4CPL - chains A and B; structure by X-ray diffraction, 2.00 A resolution.

== Chain A (and B) ==
Name: Neuraminidase
Source organism: Influenza B virus (B/BRISBANE/60/2008)
Notes: EC 3.2.1.18; chain B of this document is another copy of the same molecule, construct and numbering; everything in this record applies to it too
UniProtKB: C0LT34 (C0LT34_9INFB); residues 0-465 here correspond to UniProt positions 1-466 (UniProt number = residue number + 1)
Chain sequence (466 residues; row label = number of the first residue in the row; numbering starts at 0):
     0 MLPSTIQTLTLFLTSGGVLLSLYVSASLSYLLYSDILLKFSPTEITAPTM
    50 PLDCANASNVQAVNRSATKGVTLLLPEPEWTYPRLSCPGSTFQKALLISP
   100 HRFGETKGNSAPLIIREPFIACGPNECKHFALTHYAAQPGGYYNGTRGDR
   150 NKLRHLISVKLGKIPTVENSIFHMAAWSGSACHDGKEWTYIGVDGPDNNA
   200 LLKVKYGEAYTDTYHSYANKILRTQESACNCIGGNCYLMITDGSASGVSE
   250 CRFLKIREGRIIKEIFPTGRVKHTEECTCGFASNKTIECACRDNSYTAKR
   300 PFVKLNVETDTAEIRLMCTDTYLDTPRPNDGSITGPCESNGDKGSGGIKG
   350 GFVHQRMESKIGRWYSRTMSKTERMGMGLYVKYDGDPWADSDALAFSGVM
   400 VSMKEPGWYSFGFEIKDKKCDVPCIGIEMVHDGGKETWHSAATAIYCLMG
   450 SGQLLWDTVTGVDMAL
Not modelled in the structure: 0-75
Disulfides: C86-C419, C121-C126, C181-C228, C230-C235, C276-C290, C278-C288, C317-C336, C423-C446
Covalent attachments: N-acetylglucosamine (NAG) linked to N143, N283
Metal / ion sites: Ca2+: D292, T296, D323, G343, G345
Reported in the primary citation:
  - mutagenesis - I220L (1.9-fold): decreased catalytic activity on MUNANA substrate
  - mutagenesis - I220L: unchanged growth in response to MDCK cells
  - mutagenesis - I220L (>100-fold): decreased binding to oseltamivir

== How chain A and chain B interact ==
Pairs across the interface (88):
  C86(A) - R259(B)  hydrogen bond
  Q92(A) - L200(B)
  K93(A) - K151(B)  hydrogen bond (side chain-backbone)
  K93(A) - D193(B)
  K93(A) - K202(B)
  A94(A) - M173(B)
  A94(A) - A174(B)  hydrogen bond (backbone-backbone)
  A94(A) - Y209(B)
  L95(A) - H154(B)
  L95(A) - F171(B)
  L95(A) - Y209(B)
  L96(A) - Y134(B)  hydrogen bond (backbone-side chain)
  L96(A) - L152(B)  hydrophobic
  L96(A) - H154(B)  hydrogen bond (backbone-side chain)
  I97(A) - Y134(B)
  S98(A) - Y134(B)  hydrogen bond (backbone-side chain)
  R101(A) - H133(B)  hydrogen bond (side chain-backbone)
  R101(A) - Y134(B)  hydrogen bond (side chain-backbone)
  R101(A) - A135(B)
  R101(A) - Y141(B)
  R101(A) - L152(B)
  F102(A) - L112(B)  hydrophobic
  F102(A) - Y134(B)  hydrophobic
  F102(A) - A135(B)
  F102(A) - A136(B)
  F102(A) - V166(B)  hydrophobic
  E104(A) - G139(B)
  E104(A) - G140(B)  hydrogen bond (side chain-backbone)
  E104(A) - Y141(B)
  K106(A) - P138(B)
  G107(A) - P138(B)
  N108(A) - G107(B)  hydrogen bond (side chain-backbone)
  N108(A) - N108(B)
  N108(A) - S109(B)  hydrogen bond (side chain-backbone)
  N108(A) - P138(B)
  S109(A) - A110(B)
  S109(A) - V166(B)
  N124(A) - E207(B)
  E125(A) - E207(B)
  C126(A) - E207(B)  hydrogen bond (backbone-side chain)
  K159(A) - I170(B)
  K159(A) - E207(B)  salt bridge
  L160(A) - I170(B)
  G161(A) - I170(B)
  G161(A) - F171(B)  hydrogen bond (backbone-backbone)
  K162(A) - E167(B)  hydrogen bond (side chain-backbone)
  K162(A) - N168(B)  hydrogen bond (side chain-backbone)
  K162(A) - S169(B)  hydrogen bond (side chain-backbone)
  I163(A) - Y134(B)
  I163(A) - V166(B)
  I163(A) - F171(B)  hydrophobic
  T165(A) - E167(B)  hydrogen bond
  E167(A) - E167(B)
  N168(A) - E167(B)  hydrogen bond (side chain-backbone)
  I414(A) - E207(B)
  I414(A) - A208(B)  hydrophobic
  I414(A) - Y209(B)  hydrophobic
  D416(A) - A208(B)
  D416(A) - T210(B)
  D416(A) - R259(B)  salt bridge
  K417(A) - E186(B)  salt bridge
  K417(A) - Y205(B)
  C419(A) - R259(B)
  V421(A) - Y209(B)
  C446(A) - Y209(B)  hydrophobic
  M448(A) - K202(B)
  M448(A) - Y209(B)  hydrophobic
  M448(A) - T212(B)
  G449(A) - T212(B)
  S450(A) - H214(B)  hydrogen bond (backbone-side chain)
  L454(A) - P195(B)
  L454(A) - N198(B)
  L454(A) - L200(B)  hydrophobic
  W455(A) - N150(B)
  W455(A) - K151(B)
  W455(A) - W176(B)
  W455(A) - D193(B)
  W455(A) - G194(B)
  W455(A) - P195(B)
  D456(A) - K151(B)  salt bridge
  V458(A) - L152(B)
  T459(A) - L152(B)
  G460(A) - Y141(B)
  G460(A) - L152(B)
  V461(A) - Y141(B)
  D462(A) - Y141(B)  hydrogen bond (backbone-side chain)
  L465(A) - G140(B)
  L465(A) - Y141(B)
Interface residues without a listed pair, chain A (48 interface residues in all): P87, H100, L447, G451
Interface residues without a listed pair, chain B (43 interface residues in all): H172, D211

== Summary ==
48 residues of chain A face 43 of chain B across their interface, with 20 hydrogen bonds and 4 salt bridges.
Among the polar pairs are K159(A)-E207(B), D416(A)-R259(B) and K417(A)-E186(B). From the paper: I220L of chain
A reduces catalytic activity on MUNANA substrate; I220L of chain A reduces binding to oseltamivir.
Both chains are Neuraminidase (Influenza B virus (B/BRISBANE/60/2008)). Entry 4CPL (Structure of the
Neuraminidase from the B/Brisbane/60/2008 virus) was determined by X-ray diffraction (same publication as
4CPM, 4CPN, 4CPO, 4CPY and 4CPZ).
